Entry 3R0X (X-ray diffraction, 1.93 A resolution); this record covers chain A.

[Chain A]
Name: D-serine dehydratase
Source organism: Salmonella enterica subsp. enterica serovar Typhimurium
Notes: EC 4.3.1.18
UniProt: Q8ZL08 (SDHD_SALTY); residues 1-440 here = UniProt positions 1-440
Amino-acid sequence (448 residues; row label = number of the first residue in the row):
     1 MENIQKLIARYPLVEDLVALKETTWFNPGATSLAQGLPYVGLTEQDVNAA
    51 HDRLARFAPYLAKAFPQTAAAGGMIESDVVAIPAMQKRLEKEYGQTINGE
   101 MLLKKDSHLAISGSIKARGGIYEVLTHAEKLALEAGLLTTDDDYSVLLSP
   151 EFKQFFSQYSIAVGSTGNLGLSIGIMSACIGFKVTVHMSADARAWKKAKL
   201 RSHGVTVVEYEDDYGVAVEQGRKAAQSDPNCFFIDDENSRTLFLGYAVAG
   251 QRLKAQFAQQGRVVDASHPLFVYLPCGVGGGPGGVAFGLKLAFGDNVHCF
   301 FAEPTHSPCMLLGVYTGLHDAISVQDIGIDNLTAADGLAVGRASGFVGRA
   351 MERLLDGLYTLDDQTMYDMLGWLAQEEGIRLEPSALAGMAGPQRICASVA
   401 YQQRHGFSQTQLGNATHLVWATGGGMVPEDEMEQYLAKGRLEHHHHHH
Unresolved in the structure: 439-448
Modified positions: Mse1, Mse74, Mse85, Mse101, Mse176, Mse188, Mse310, Mse351, Mse366, Mse369, Mse389, Mse426, Mse432 (selenomethionine; parent Met)
Construct notes: expression tag (441-448)
Bound ions: Na+: Cys276, Gly277, Glu303, Ser307, Leu338
UniProt features mapped onto this chain:
  - modified residue: Lys116 (N6-(pyridoxal phosphate)lysine)

[In short]
Cys276, Gly277, Glu303, Ser307 and Leu338 coordinate Na+.
Chain A is D-serine dehydratase (Salmonella enterica subsp. enterica serovar Typhimurium); the structure,
Crystal structure of Selenomethionine incorporated apo D-serine deaminase from Salmonella tyhimurium, was
determined by X-ray diffraction (same publication as 3R0Z).
